8EIT - chains A and B of the 5 polymer chains in the assembly; structure by electron microscopy, 2.80 A resolution.

[Chain A]
Protein: A modified Guanine nucleotide-binding protein G(q) subunit alpha
Source organism: Homo sapiens
Chain sequence (238 residues; each row starts with the number of its first residue):
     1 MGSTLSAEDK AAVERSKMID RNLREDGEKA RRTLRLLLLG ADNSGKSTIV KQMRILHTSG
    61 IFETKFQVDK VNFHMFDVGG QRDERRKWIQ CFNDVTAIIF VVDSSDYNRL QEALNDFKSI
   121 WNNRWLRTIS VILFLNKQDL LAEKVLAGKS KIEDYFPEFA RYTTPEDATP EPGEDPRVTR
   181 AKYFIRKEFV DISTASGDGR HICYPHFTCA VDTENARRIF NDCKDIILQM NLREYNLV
Disordered / not traced: 1-4, 54-56, 81-82, 171-173

[Chain B]
Protein: Guanine nucleotide-binding protein G(I)/G(S)/G(T) subunit beta-1
Source organism: Homo sapiens
Reference sequence: P62873 (GBB1_HUMAN); residues 1-340 here = UniProt positions 1-340
Chain sequence (340 residues; each row starts with the number of its first residue):
     1 MSELDQLRQE AEQLKNQIRD ARKACADATL SQITNNIDPV GRIQMRTRRT LRGHLAKIYA
    61 MHWGTDSRLL VSASQDGKLI IWDSYTTNKV HAIPLRSSWV MTCAYAPSGN YVACGGLDNI
   121 CSIYNLKTRE GNVRVSRELA GHTGYLSCCR FLDDNQIVTS SGDTTCALWD IETGQQTTTF
   181 TGHTGDVMSL SLAPDTRLFV SGACDASAKL WDVREGMCRQ TFTGHESDIN AICFFPNGNA
   241 FATGSDDATC RLFDLRADQE LMTYSHDNII CGITSVSFSK SGRLLLAGYD DFNCNVWDAL
   301 KADRAGVLAG HDNRVSCLGV TDDGMAVATG SWDSFLKIWN
Disordered / not traced: 1-4
UniProt features mapped onto this chain:
  - modified residue: Ser2 (N-acetylserine), His266 (Phosphohistidine)
  - natural variant: Leu30 (L30F: In MRD42; uncertain significance), Arg52 (R52G: In MRD42), Gly64 (G64V: In MRD42), Asp76 (D76E: In MRD42; D76G: In MRD42), Gly77 (G77S: In MRD42), Lys78 (K78R: In MRD42), Ile80 (I80N: In MRD42; I80T: In MRD42), His91 (H91R: In MRD42; uncertain significance), Ala92 (A92T: In MRD42), Pro94 (P94S: In MRD42), Leu95 (L95P: In MRD42), Arg96 (R96L: In MRD42), 5 further natural variant entries in UniProt

[How chain A and chain B interact]
Contacting residue pairs - 39 pairs, chain A then chain B:
  Val13(A) with Asn88(B)
  Arg15(A) with Val90(B), hydrogen bond (side chain-backbone)
  Ser16(A) with Asn88(B); Lys89(B), hydrogen bond (side chain-backbone)
  Ile19(A) with Lys89(B); Ala92(B), hydrophobic
  Asp20(A) with Lys89(B), salt bridge
  Leu23(A) with Leu55(B); Lys78(B); Ile80(B), hydrophobic; Lys89(B)
  Gly27(A) with Leu55(B)
  His57(A) with Ser97(B)
  Ser59(A) with Asp118(B)
  Gly60(A) with Leu117(B); Asp118(B); Asn119(B)
  Ile61(A) with Trp99(B); Leu117(B), hydrophobic
  Phe76(A) with Trp99(B), hydrophobic
  Glu84(A) with Asp186(B)
  Lys87(A) with Tyr145(B); Met188(B); Cys204(B); Asp228(B), salt bridge; Asn230(B), hydrogen bond
  Trp88(A) with Leu117(B), hydrophobic
  Gln90(A) with Lys57(B), hydrogen bond (backbone-side chain); Tyr59(B), hydrogen bond (backbone-side chain); Trp332(B)
  Cys91(A) with Lys57(B), hydrogen bond (backbone-side chain); Tyr59(B); Gln75(B); Leu117(B), hydrophobic
  Phe92(A) with Trp99(B), hydrophobic
  Asn93(A) with Lys57(B), hydrogen bond; Trp332(B)
  Trp125(A) with Arg314(B); Trp332(B), hydrophobic
Other interface residues (no listed pair), chain A (24 interface residues in all): Ala12, Asp26, Arg35, Asp94
Other interface residues (no listed pair), chain B (30 interface residues in all): Gly53, His91, Arg96, Met101, Gly131, Asp246, Asp290

[Overview]
24 residues of chain A face 30 of chain B across their interface, with 7 hydrogen bonds and 2 salt bridges.
Among the polar pairs are Asp20(A)-Lys89(B), Lys87(A)-Asp228(B) and Arg15(A)-Val90(B).
Here chain A is A modified Guanine nucleotide-binding protein G(q) subunit alpha and chain B is Guanine
nucleotide-binding protein G(I)/G(S)/G(T) subunit beta-1, both from Homo sapiens. Entry 8EIT (Structure of
FFAR1-Gq complex bound to DHA) was determined by electron microscopy (same publication as 8EJC and 8EJK).
